PDB entry 7EUO | electron microscopy, 2.90 A resolution | chains B and S of the 6 polymer chains in the assembly

# Chain B
Molecule: Guanine nucleotide-binding protein G(I)/G(S)/G(T) subunit beta-1
From: Homo sapiens
UniProt: P62873 (GBB1_HUMAN); numbering as in UniProt (aligned over 2-340)
Sequence (357 residues; each row starts with the number of its first residue; numbers below 1 keep their minus sign (His-16 is residue -16)):
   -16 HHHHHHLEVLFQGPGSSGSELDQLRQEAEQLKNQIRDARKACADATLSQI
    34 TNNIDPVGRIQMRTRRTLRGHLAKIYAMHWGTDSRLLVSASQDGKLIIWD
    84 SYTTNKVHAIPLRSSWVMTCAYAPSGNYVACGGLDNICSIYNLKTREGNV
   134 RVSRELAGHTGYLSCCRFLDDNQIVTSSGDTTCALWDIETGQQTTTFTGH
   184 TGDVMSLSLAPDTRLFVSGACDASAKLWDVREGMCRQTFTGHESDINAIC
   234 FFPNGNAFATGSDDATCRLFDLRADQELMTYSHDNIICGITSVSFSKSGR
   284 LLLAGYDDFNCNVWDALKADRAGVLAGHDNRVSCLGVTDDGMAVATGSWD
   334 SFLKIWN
Disordered / not traced: -16 to 4
Differences from the reference sequence: expression tag (-16 to 1)
Swiss-Prot annotation at these positions:
  - modified residue: Ser2 (N-acetylserine), His266 (Phosphohistidine)
  - natural variant: Leu30 (L30F: In MRD42; uncertain significance), Arg52 (R52G: In MRD42), Gly64 (G64V: In MRD42), Asp76 (D76E: In MRD42; D76G: In MRD42), Gly77 (G77S: In MRD42), Lys78 (K78R: In MRD42), Ile80 (I80N: In MRD42; I80T: In MRD42), His91 (H91R: In MRD42; uncertain significance), Ala92 (A92T: In MRD42), Pro94 (P94S: In MRD42), Leu95 (L95P: In MRD42), Arg96 (R96L: In MRD42), 5 further natural variant entries in UniProt

# Chain S
Molecule: scFv16
From: Mus musculus
Notes: antibody fragment or engineered binder
Sequence (269 residues; row label = number of the first residue in the row):
     1 DVQLVESGGGLVQPGGSRKLSCSASGFAFSSFGMHWVRQAPEKGLEWVAY
    51 ISSGSGTIYYADTVKGRFTISRDDPKNTLFLQMTSLRSEDTAMYYCVRSI
   101 YYYGSSPFDFWGQGTTLTVSSGGGGSGGGGSGGGGSDIVMTQATSSVPVT
   151 PGESVSISCRSSKSLLHSNGNTYLYWFLQRPGQSPQLLIYRMSNLASGVP
   201 DRFSGSGSGTAFTLTISRLEAEDVGVYYCMQHLEYPLTFGAGTKLELKGS
   251 LEVLFQGPAAAHHHHHHHH
Disordered / not traced: 1, 122-135, 248-269
Disulfide bonds: Cys22-Cys96, Cys159-Cys229

# Interface between chain B and chain S
Pairs across the interface (9; chain B residue first):
  Arg68(B) with Tyr103(S)
  Leu69(B) with Tyr103(S), hydrophobic
  Val90(B) with Tyr102(S), hydrophobic
  Arg129(B) with Arg98(S)
  Glu130(B) with Gly26(S); Phe27(S); Ala28(S), hydrogen bond (backbone-backbone); Phe32(S)
  Gly131(B) with Phe32(S)
Other interface residues (no listed pair), chain B (8 interface residues in all): Asp83, His91
Other interface residues (no listed pair), chain S (10 interface residues in all): Val2, Asp109, Phe110

# In short
8 residues of chain B face 10 of chain S across their interface, with 1 hydrogen bond. The hydrogen-bonded
pair Glu130(B)-Ala28(S) is a backbone contact.
Chain B is Guanine nucleotide-binding protein G(I)/G(S)/G(T) subunit beta-1 (Homo sapiens) and chain S is
scFv16 (Mus musculus); the structure, The structure of formyl peptide receptor 1 in complex with Gi and
peptide agonist fMLF, was determined by electron microscopy, deposited together with 7VFX.
